PDB entry 1VQ9 | X-ray diffraction, 2.40 A resolution | chains 0 and A of the 32 polymer chains in the assembly

[Chain 0]
Molecule: 23S ribosomal RNA
Source organism: Haloarcula marismortui
Sequence (2922 nucleotides; row label = number of the first residue in the row):
     2 UUGGCUACUAUGCCAGCUGGUGGAUUGCUCGGCUCAGGCGCUGAUGAAGG
    52 ACGUGCCAAGCUGCGAUAAGCCAUGGGGAGCCGCACGGAGGCGAAGAACC
   102 AUGGAUUUCCGAAUGAGAAUCUCUCUAACAAUUGCUUCGCGCAAUGAGGA
   152 ACCCCGAGAACUGAAACAUCUCAGUAUCGGGAGGAACAGAAAACGCAAUG
   202 UGAUGUCGUUAGUAACCGCGAGUGAACGCGAUACAGCCCAAACCGAAGCC
   252 CUCACGGGCAAUGUGGUGUCAGGGCUACCUCUCAUCAGCCGACCGUCUCG
   302 ACGAAGUCUCUUGGAACAGAGCGUGAUACAGGGUGACAACCCCGUACUCG
   352 AGACCAGUACGACGUGCGGUAGUGCCAGAGUAGCGGGGGUUGGAUAUCCC
   402 UCGCGAAUAACGCAGGCAUCGACUGCGAAGGCUAAACACAACCUGAGACC
   452 GAUAGUGAACAAGUAGUGUGAACGAACGCUGCAAAGUACCCUCAGAAGGG
   502 AGGCGAAAUAGAGCAUGAAAUCAGUUGGCGAUCGAGCGACAGGGCAUACA
   552 AGGUCCCUCGACGAAUGACCGACGCGCGAGCGUCCAGUAAGACUCACGGG
   602 AAGCCGAUGUUCUGUCGUACGUUUUGAAAAACGAGCCAGGGAGUGUGUCU
   652 GCAUGGCAAGUCUAACCGGAGUAUCCGGGGAGGCACAGGGAAACCGACAU
   702 GGCCGCAGGGCUUUGCCCGAGGGCCGCCGUCUUCAAGGGCGGGGAGCCAU
   752 GUGGACACGACCCGAAUCCGGACGAUCUACGCAUGGACAAGAUGAAGCGU
   802 GCCGAAAGGCACGUGGAAGUCUGUUAGAGUUGGUGUCCUACAAUACCCUC
   852 UCGUGAUCUAUGUGUAGGGGUGAAAGGCCCAUCGAGUCCGGCAACAGCUG
   902 GUUCCAAUCGAAACAUGUCGAAGCAUGACCUCCGCCGAGGUAGUCUGUGA
   952 GGUAGAGCGACCGAUUGGUGUGUCCGCCUCCGAGAGGAGUCGGCACACCU
  1002 GUCAAACUCCAAACUUACAGACGCCGUUUGACGCGGGGAUUCCGGUGCGC
  1052 GGGGUAAGCCUGUGUACCAGGAGGGGAACAACCCAGAGAUAGGUUAAGGU
  1102 CCCCAAGUGUGGAUUAAGUGUAAUCCUCUGAAGGUGGUCUCGAGCCCUAG
  1152 ACAGCCGGGAGGUGAGCUUAGAAGCAGCUACCCUCUAAGAAAAGCGUAAC
  1202 AGCUUACCGGCCGAGGUUUGAGGCGCCCAAAAUGAUCGGGACUCAAAUCC
  1252 ACCACCGAGACCUGUCCGUACCACUCAUACUGGUAAUCGAGUAGAUUGGC
  1302 GCUCUAAUUGGAUGGAAGUAGGGGUGAAAACUCCUAUGGACCGAUUAGUG
  1352 ACGAAAAUCCUGGCCAUAGUAGCAGCGAUAGUCGGGUGAGAACCCCGACG
  1402 GCCUAAUGGAUAAGGGUUCCUCAGCACUGCUGAUCAGCUGAGGGUUAGCC
  1452 GGUCCUAAGUCAUACCGCAACUCGACUAUGACGAAAUGGGAAACGGGUUA
  1502 AUAUUCCCGUGCCACUAUGCAGUGAAAGUUGACGCCCUGGGGUCGAUCAC
  1552 GCUGGGCAUUCGCCCAGUCGAACCGUCCAACUCCGUGGAAGCCGUAAUGG
  1602 CAGGAAGCGGACGAACGGCGGCAUAGGGAAACGUGAUUCAACCUGGGGCC
  1652 CAUGAAAAGACGAGCAUAGUGUCCGUACCGAGAACCGACACAGGUGUCCA
  1702 UGGCGGCGAAAGCCAAGGCCUGUCGGGAGCAACCAACGUUAGGGAAUUCG
  1752 GCAAGUUAGUCCCGUACCUUCGGAAGAAGGGAUGCCUGCUCCGGAACGGA
  1802 GCAGGUCGCAGUGACUCGGAAGCUCGGACUGUCUAGUAACAACAUAGGUG
  1852 ACCGCAAAUCCGCAAGGACUCGUACGGUCACUGAAUCCUGCCCAGUGCAG
  1902 GUAUCUGAACACCUCGUACAAGAGGACGAAGGACCUGUCAACGGCGGGGG
  1952 UAACUAUGACCCUCUUAAGGUAGCGUAGUACCUUGCCGCAUCAGUAGCGG
  2002 CUUGCAUGAAUGGAUUAACCAGAGCUUCACUGUCCCAACGUUGGGCCCGG
  2052 UGAACUGUACAUUCCAGUGCGGAGUCUGGAGACACCCAGGGGGAAGCGAA
  2102 GACCCUAUGGAGCUUUACUGCAGGCUGUCGCUGAGACGUGGUCGCCGAUG
  2152 UGCAGCAUAGGUAGGAGACACUACACAGGUACCCGCGCUAGCGGGCCACC
  2202 GAGUCAACAGUGAAAUACUACCCGUCGGUGACUGCGACUCUCACUCCGGG
  2252 AGGAGGACACCGAUAGCCGGGCAGUUUGACUGGGGCGGUACGCGCUCGAA
  2302 AAGAUAUCGAGCGCGCCCUAUGGCUAUCUCAGCCGGGACAGAGACCCGGC
  2352 GAAGAGUGCAAGAGCAAAAGAUAGCUUGACAGUGUUCUUCCCAACGAGGA
  2402 ACGCUGACGCGAAAGCGUGGUCUAGCGAACCAAUUAGCCUGCUUGAUGCG
  2452 GGCAAUUGAUGACAGAAAAGCUACCCUAGGGAUAACAGAGUCGUCACUCG
  2502 CAAGAGCACAUAUCGACCGAGUGGCUUGCUACCUCGAUGUCGGUUCCCUC
  2552 CAUCCUGCCCGUGCAGAAGCGGGCAAGGGUGAGGUUGUUCGCCUAUUAAA
  2602 GGAGGUCGUGAGCUGGGUUUAGACCGUCGUGAGACAGGUCGGCUGCUAUC
  2652 UACUGGGUGUGUAAUGGUGUCUGACAAGAACGACCGUAUAGUACGAGAGG
  2702 AACUACGGUUGGUGGCCACUGGUGUACCGGUUGUUCGAGAGAGCACGUGC
  2752 CGGGUAGCCACGCCACACGGGGUAAGAGCUGAACGCAUCUAAGCUCGAAA
  2802 CCCACUUGGAAAAGAGACACCGCCGAGGUCCCGCGUACAAGACGCGGUCG
  2852 AUAGACUCGGGGUGUGCGCGUCGAGGUAACGAGACGUUAAGCCCACGAGC
  2902 ACUAACAGACCAAAGCCAUCAU
Unresolved in the structure: 2-9, 126-127, 715, 971-998, 1560, 1952-1963, 2137-2236, 2339-2343, 2665-2666, 2915-2923
Modified / non-standard residues: 1MA (6-hydro-1-methyladenosine-5'-monophosphate) at position 628, OMU (o2'-methyluridine 5'-monophosphate) at position 2587, OMG (o2'-methylguanosine-5'-monophosphate) at position 2588, UR3 (3-methyluridine-5'-monophoshate) at position 2619, PSU (pseudouridine-5'-monophosphate) at position 2621
Metal / ion sites: Mg2+ site 1 near G28 (its only coordinating residue here); Sr2+ site 1: G33, C34, U457; Na+ site 1: C40, C443; Na+ site 2: G56, A59, G61; Sr2+ site 2: G84, C85 (shared with 1 residue of chain T); Sr2+ site 3: C85, A86, C87 (shared with 1 residue of chain T); Na+ site 3: U107, U108; Mg2+ site 2: U115, G118; Na+ site 4: C130, U146, G147; Na+ site 5: C141, G142; Sr2+ site 4: G147, A183 (shared with 1 residue of chain M); Mg2+ site 3: C162, U2276; 2 more K+ sites not listed; 71 more Mg2+ sites not listed; 59 more Na+ sites not listed; 87 more Sr2+ sites not listed
Ligand contacts: sparsomycin (SPS): A2486, C2487, G2540, U2541, UR3_2619, U2620, A2637

[Chain A]
Molecule: 50S ribosomal protein L2P
Source organism: Haloarcula marismortui
Reference sequence: P20276 (RL2_HALMA); residues 0-239 here = UniProt positions 0-239
Sequence (240 residues; numbered 0 to 239; the number before each row is that of its first residue; numbering starts at 0):
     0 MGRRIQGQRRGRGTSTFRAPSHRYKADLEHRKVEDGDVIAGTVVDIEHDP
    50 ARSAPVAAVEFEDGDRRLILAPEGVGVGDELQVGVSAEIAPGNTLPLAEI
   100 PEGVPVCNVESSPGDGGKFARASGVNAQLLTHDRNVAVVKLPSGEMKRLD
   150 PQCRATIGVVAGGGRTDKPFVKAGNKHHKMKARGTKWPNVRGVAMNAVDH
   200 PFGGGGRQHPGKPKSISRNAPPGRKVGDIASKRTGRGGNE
Unresolved in the structure: 0, 238-239
Metal / ion sites: Mg2+ site 1: Leu27, Arg120; Sr2+ site 1 near Glu28 (its only coordinating residue here); Mg2+ site 2: Asn188 (shared with A1845(0), U1846(0), G1884(0) of chain 0); Sr2+ site 2: Phe201, Gly202, Gly203, His208 (shared with A2633(0) of chain 0)

[Chain 0 / chain A interface]
Pairs across the interface - 251 pairs, chain 0 then chain A:
  C781(0) - Thr15(A)  hydrogen bond to the sugar
  G782(0) - Ser14(A)  hydrogen bond to the base
  G782(0) - Thr15(A)  hydrogen bond to the sugar
  C783(0) - Ser14(A)  sugar contact
  C783(0) - His21(A)  hydrogen bond to the phosphate
  C783(0) - Lys180(A)  phosphate contact
  A784(0) - His21(A)  salt bridge to the phosphate
  A784(0) - Arg22(A)  salt bridge to the phosphate
  G820(0) - Lys171(A)  salt bridge to the phosphate
  G820(0) - Ala172(A)  hydrogen bond to the base
  G820(0) - Gly173(A)  hydrogen bond to the base
  A857(0) - Ala172(A)  base contact
  A857(0) - Gly173(A)  phosphate contact
  A857(0) - His176(A)  sugar contact
  A857(0) - His177(A)  salt bridge to the phosphate
  A857(0) - Trp186(A)  base contact
  U866(0) - Arg11(A)  hydrogen bond to the phosphate
  U866(0) - Thr13(A)  sugar contact
  A867(0) - Arg11(A)  salt bridge to the phosphate
  G870(0) - Arg3(A)  salt bridge to the phosphate
  G871(0) - Arg2(A)  hydrogen bond to the base
  G871(0) - Arg3(A)  salt bridge to the phosphate
  G871(0) - Arg8(A)  salt bridge to the phosphate
  G871(0) - Arg11(A)  phosphate contact
  U872(0) - Arg2(A)  hydrogen bond to the base
  U872(0) - Arg8(A)  hydrogen bond to the base
  U872(0) - Thr13(A)  hydrogen bond to the phosphate
  U872(0) - Phe16(A)  phosphate contact
  G873(0) - Arg2(A)  base contact
  G873(0) - Arg8(A)  hydrogen bond to the base
  G873(0) - Thr15(A)  phosphate contact
  G873(0) - Lys185(A)  salt bridge to the phosphate
  G873(0) - Asp198(A)  hydrogen bond to the base
  A874(0) - Lys185(A)  salt bridge to the phosphate
  A874(0) - Pro187(A)  sugar contact
  A874(0) - Val189(A)  sugar contact
  A875(0) - Val189(A)  sugar contact
  A875(0) - Ala193(A)  hydrogen bond to the sugar
  A875(0) - Met194(A)  base contact
  A875(0) - Asp198(A)  base contact
  G877(0) - Asn195(A)  hydrogen bond to the sugar
  G877(0) - Val197(A)  base contact
  G878(0) - Arg2(A)  hydrogen bond to the base
  C879(0) - Arg2(A)  base contact
  A886(0) - Gly1(A)  hydrogen bond to the base
  A886(0) - Arg2(A)  base contact
  G1460(0) - Arg17(A)  salt bridge to the phosphate
  C1652(0) - Ser52(A)  phosphate contact
  C1652(0) - Arg164(A)  sugar contact
  C1652(0) - Thr165(A)  base contact
  C1652(0) - Lys167(A)  hydrogen bond to the base
  C1652(0) - Phe169(A)  stacking on the base
  C1652(0) - Lys178(A)  hydrogen bond to the base
  A1653(0) - His47(A)  salt bridge to the phosphate
  A1653(0) - Ser52(A)  hydrogen bond to the phosphate
  A1653(0) - His177(A)  stacking on the base
  A1653(0) - Lys178(A)  sugar contact
  U1654(0) - Arg22(A)  salt bridge to the phosphate
  U1654(0) - His47(A)  stacking on the base
  U1654(0) - Pro49(A)  phosphate contact
  U1654(0) - Ala181(A)  phosphate contact
  C1844(0) - Arg190(A)  salt bridge to the phosphate
  C1844(0) - Ala193(A)  sugar contact
  C1844(0) - Gln207(A)  hydrogen bond to the phosphate
  A1845(0) - Pro187(A)  phosphate contact
  A1845(0) - Asn188(A)  phosphate contact
  A1845(0) - Val189(A)  phosphate contact
  A1845(0) - Arg190(A)  salt bridge to the phosphate
  U1846(0) - Ala172(A)  hydrogen bond to the sugar
  U1846(0) - Trp186(A)  sugar contact
  U1846(0) - Pro187(A)  phosphate contact
  U1846(0) - Asn188(A)  hydrogen bond to the phosphate
  A1847(0) - Phe169(A)  hydrogen bond to the phosphate
  A1847(0) - Val170(A)  hydrogen bond to the sugar
  A1847(0) - Lys175(A)  salt bridge to the phosphate
  A1847(0) - Trp186(A)  phosphate contact
  G1848(0) - Pro168(A)  phosphate contact
  G1848(0) - Phe169(A)  hydrogen bond to the phosphate
  U1850(0) - Arg235(A)  hydrogen bond to the phosphate
  G1851(0) - Asp227(A)  hydrogen bond to the base
  G1851(0) - Thr233(A)  sugar contact
  G1851(0) - Gly234(A)  sugar contact
  G1851(0) - Arg235(A)  salt bridge to the phosphate
  A1852(0) - Asp227(A)  sugar contact
  A1852(0) - Ile228(A)  hydrogen bond to the sugar
  A1852(0) - Ser230(A)  phosphate contact
  A1852(0) - Lys231(A)  phosphate contact
  A1852(0) - Arg232(A)  sugar contact
  C1853(0) - Arg217(A)  hydrogen bond to the sugar
  C1853(0) - Ile228(A)  sugar contact
  C1853(0) - Ala229(A)  sugar contact
  C1853(0) - Ser230(A)  phosphate contact
  C1853(0) - Lys231(A)  salt bridge to the phosphate
  C1854(0) - Lys231(A)  salt bridge to the phosphate
  G1855(0) - Phe118(A)  base contact
  G1855(0) - Leu140(A)  base contact
  G1855(0) - Pro141(A)  base contact
  G1855(0) - Ser142(A)  hydrogen bond to the base
  G1855(0) - Glu144(A)  hydrogen bond to the sugar
  G1855(0) - Lys146(A)  hydrogen bond to the phosphate
  C1856(0) - Lys117(A)  sugar contact
  C1856(0) - Lys146(A)  salt bridge to the phosphate
  A1857(0) - Ser110(A)  hydrogen bond to the phosphate
  A1857(0) - Lys117(A)  phosphate contact
  A1859(0) - Arg217(A)  hydrogen bond to the phosphate
  U1860(0) - Arg9(A)  hydrogen bond to the base
  U1860(0) - Arg217(A)  salt bridge to the phosphate
  U1860(0) - Lys224(A)  salt bridge to the phosphate
  U1860(0) - Ile228(A)  sugar contact
  C1861(0) - Gly6(A)  hydrogen bond to the sugar
  C1861(0) - Gln7(A)  hydrogen bond to the sugar
  C1861(0) - Gly10(A)  hydrogen bond to the sugar
  C1861(0) - Pro221(A)  phosphate contact
  C1861(0) - Lys224(A)  phosphate contact
  C1862(0) - Arg3(A)  hydrogen bond to the phosphate
  C1862(0) - Gln7(A)  hydrogen bond to the phosphate
  C1862(0) - Gly10(A)  sugar contact
  C1862(0) - Arg11(A)  sugar contact
  C1862(0) - Pro221(A)  phosphate contact
  G1863(0) - Arg3(A)  salt bridge to the phosphate
  G1868(0) - Gly10(A)  hydrogen bond to the base
  A1869(0) - Arg9(A)  sugar contact
  A1869(0) - Gly10(A)  sugar contact
  A1869(0) - Gly12(A)  sugar contact
  A1869(0) - Arg17(A)  phosphate contact
  C1870(0) - Arg9(A)  sugar contact
  C1870(0) - Phe16(A)  sugar contact
  C1870(0) - Arg17(A)  phosphate contact
  C1870(0) - Ala18(A)  hydrogen bond to the phosphate
  C1870(0) - Gly183(A)  phosphate contact
  U1871(0) - Gly183(A)  hydrogen bond to the phosphate
  C1872(0) - Ser20(A)  hydrogen bond to the phosphate
  C1872(0) - Tyr23(A)  base contact
  C1872(0) - Lys24(A)  base contact
  C1872(0) - Ala25(A)  hydrogen bond to the sugar
  C1872(0) - Asp26(A)  hydrogen bond to the base
  C1872(0) - Ala50(A)  sugar contact
  G1873(0) - Ala50(A)  sugar contact
  G1873(0) - Arg51(A)  phosphate contact
  G1873(0) - Arg120(A)  salt bridge to the phosphate
  U1874(0) - Arg51(A)  salt bridge to the phosphate
  U1874(0) - Lys117(A)  hydrogen bond to the sugar
  U1874(0) - Phe118(A)  sugar contact
  U1874(0) - Ala119(A)  hydrogen bond to the sugar
  U1874(0) - Arg120(A)  salt bridge to the phosphate
  U1874(0) - Ala121(A)  phosphate contact
  A1875(0) - Ala119(A)  hydrogen bond to the phosphate
  A1875(0) - Arg120(A)  hydrogen bond to the phosphate
  A1875(0) - Ala121(A)  hydrogen bond to the phosphate
  A1875(0) - Val124(A)  phosphate contact
  A1875(0) - Pro141(A)  sugar contact
  A1875(0) - Ser142(A)  hydrogen bond to the sugar
  C1876(0) - Ala121(A)  sugar contact
  C1876(0) - Ser122(A)  hydrogen bond to the sugar
  C1876(0) - Gly123(A)  hydrogen bond to the base
  C1876(0) - Val124(A)  base contact
  C1876(0) - Pro141(A)  phosphate contact
  C1876(0) - Gly162(A)  base contact
  C1876(0) - Gly163(A)  hydrogen bond to the base
  C1876(0) - Arg164(A)  hydrogen bond to the phosphate
  C1876(0) - Thr165(A)  base contact
  G1877(0) - Arg164(A)  salt bridge to the phosphate
  G1878(0) - Arg182(A)  salt bridge to the phosphate
  U1879(0) - Arg9(A)  hydrogen bond to the phosphate
  U1879(0) - Gly183(A)  phosphate contact
  U1879(0) - Thr184(A)  phosphate contact
  C1880(0) - Gly6(A)  phosphate contact
  C1880(0) - Arg9(A)  salt bridge to the phosphate
  C1880(0) - Val225(A)  sugar contact
  C1880(0) - Gly226(A)  hydrogen bond to the sugar
  A1881(0) - His199(A)  salt bridge to the phosphate
  A1881(0) - Phe201(A)  phosphate contact
  A1881(0) - Lys213(A)  sugar contact
  A1881(0) - Val225(A)  phosphate contact
  A1881(0) - Gly226(A)  sugar contact
  C1882(0) - Arg190(A)  phosphate contact
  C1882(0) - Gly191(A)  hydrogen bond to the phosphate
  C1882(0) - Val192(A)  hydrogen bond to the phosphate
  C1882(0) - Phe201(A)  phosphate contact
  C1882(0) - Lys213(A)  sugar contact
  U1883(0) - Arg190(A)  salt bridge to the phosphate
  G1884(0) - Arg190(A)  base contact
  G1898(0) - Pro212(A)  sugar contact
  G1898(0) - Ser214(A)  hydrogen bond to the sugar
  C1899(0) - Ser214(A)  sugar contact
  C1899(0) - Ile215(A)  sugar contact
  C1899(0) - Ser216(A)  sugar contact
  C1899(0) - Ala229(A)  sugar contact
  C1899(0) - Ser230(A)  hydrogen bond to the sugar
  A1900(0) - Arg217(A)  hydrogen bond to the phosphate
  A1900(0) - Ala229(A)  sugar contact
  A1900(0) - Ser230(A)  sugar contact
  G1938(0) - Lys231(A)  hydrogen bond to the base
  U1939(0) - Arg232(A)  hydrogen bond to the phosphate
  U1939(0) - Thr233(A)  hydrogen bond to the sugar
  U1939(0) - Gly237(A)  phosphate contact
  C1940(0) - Arg232(A)  salt bridge to the phosphate
  C1940(0) - Thr233(A)  sugar contact
  C1940(0) - Gly234(A)  phosphate contact
  C1940(0) - Gly236(A)  hydrogen bond to the phosphate
  C1940(0) - Gly237(A)  phosphate contact
  A1941(0) - Gly234(A)  sugar contact
  A1941(0) - Arg235(A)  hydrogen bond to the phosphate
  A1941(0) - Gly236(A)  phosphate contact
  A1942(0) - Pro212(A)  sugar contact
  A1942(0) - Lys213(A)  salt bridge to the phosphate
  A1942(0) - Asp227(A)  sugar contact
  A1942(0) - Thr233(A)  hydrogen bond to the sugar
  A1942(0) - Gly234(A)  hydrogen bond to the phosphate
  C1943(0) - Pro209(A)  phosphate contact
  C1943(0) - Lys211(A)  sugar contact
  C1943(0) - Pro212(A)  sugar contact
  G1944(0) - His208(A)  salt bridge to the phosphate
  G1944(0) - Pro209(A)  phosphate contact
  C2114(0) - Gly1(A)  hydrogen bond to the phosphate
  C2114(0) - Ala196(A)  sugar contact
  C2114(0) - Val197(A)  phosphate contact
  U2115(0) - Ala196(A)  phosphate contact
  A2123(0) - Pro220(A)  base contact
  G2124(0) - Asn218(A)  hydrogen bond to the base
  G2125(0) - Asn218(A)  hydrogen bond to the sugar
  C2126(0) - Asn218(A)  sugar contact
  C2248(0) - Ser111(A)  hydrogen bond to the sugar
  C2248(0) - Pro112(A)  hydrogen bond to the sugar
  G2249(0) - Gly113(A)  sugar contact
  G2249(0) - Asp114(A)  phosphate contact
  G2250(0) - Lys31(A)  salt bridge to the phosphate
  G2250(0) - Glu33(A)  base contact
  G2254(0) - Asp149(A)  sugar contact
  G2270(0) - Arg223(A)  sugar contact
  G2271(0) - Arg223(A)  salt bridge to the phosphate
  G2272(0) - Pro220(A)  base contact
  G2272(0) - Pro221(A)  sugar contact
  G2272(0) - Gly222(A)  sugar contact
  G2272(0) - Arg223(A)  salt bridge to the phosphate
  C2273(0) - Gly1(A)  hydrogen bond to the phosphate
  C2625(0) - Gly205(A)  phosphate contact
  C2625(0) - Gln207(A)  phosphate contact
  C2626(0) - Arg206(A)  phosphate contact
  C2629(0) - Arg206(A)  base contact
  G2630(0) - Arg206(A)  hydrogen bond to the base
  G2630(0) - His208(A)  hydrogen bond to the base
  U2631(0) - Gly210(A)  sugar contact
  G2632(0) - His208(A)  phosphate contact
  G2632(0) - Gly210(A)  sugar contact
  A2633(0) - Gly202(A)  phosphate contact
  A2633(0) - Gly203(A)  phosphate contact
  A2633(0) - Gly204(A)  hydrogen bond to the phosphate
  G2634(0) - Gly203(A)  phosphate contact
  G2634(0) - Gly204(A)  hydrogen bond to the phosphate
  G2634(0) - Gly205(A)  hydrogen bond to the base
Also at the interface, not in a pair above, chain 0 (102 interface residues in all): U858, G865, A876, A1459, C1651, G1655, A1843, U2012, U2117, A2255, A2274, G2627, U2628
Also at the interface, not in a pair above, chain A (125 interface residues in all): Ile4, Gln5, Gly161, Asn174, Pro200

[Summary]
Chain 0 and chain A form an interface of 102 and 125 residues respectively; the contacts include 82 hydrogen
bonds, 37 salt bridges and 3 aromatic stacking contacts. Polar pairs include G782(0)-Ser14(A),
G820(0)-Ala172(A) and G820(0)-Gly173(A). Bound to chain 0: sparsomycin.
Chain 0 is 23S ribosomal RNA and chain A is 50S ribosomal protein L2P, both from Haloarcula marismortui; the
structure, The structure of CCA-PHE-CAP-BIO and the antibiotic sparsomycin bound to the large ribosomal
subunit of haloarcula ..., was determined by X-ray diffraction, deposited together with 1VQ4, 1VQ5, 1VQ8,
1VQK, 1VQL, 1VQM, 1VQO and 1VQP.
